PDB entry 4I9S | X-ray diffraction, 2.58 A resolution | chain A

Chain A:
Protein: Cellular retinoic acid-binding protein 2
From: Homo sapiens
UniProtKB: P29373 (RABP2_HUMAN); residues 1-137 here correspond to UniProt positions 2-138 (UniProt number = residue number + 1)
Amino-acid sequence (137 residues; numbered 1 to 137; the number before each row is that of its first residue):
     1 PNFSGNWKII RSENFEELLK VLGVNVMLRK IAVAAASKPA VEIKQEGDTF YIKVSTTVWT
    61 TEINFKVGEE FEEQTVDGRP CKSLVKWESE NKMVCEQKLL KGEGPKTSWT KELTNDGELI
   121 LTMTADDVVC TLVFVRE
Covalent attachments: retinal (RET) linked to K111
Differences from the reference sequence: engineered mutation V54 (Thr55 in P29373), W59 (Arg60 in P29373), K111 (Arg112 in P29373), L132 (Arg133 in P29373), F134 (Tyr135 in P29373)
Residues lining bound ligands: retinal (RET): F15, A36, P39, I52, V54, T56, W59, T61, I63, V76, W109, L121, M123, L132
Swiss-Prot annotation at these positions:
  - motif: K20 to K30 (Nuclear localization signal)
  - cross-link: K101 (Glycyl lysine isopeptide (Lys-Gly) (interchain with G-Cter in SUMO))

Overview:
Covalently linked retinal: at K111.
Chain A is Cellular retinoic acid-binding protein 2 (Homo sapiens); the structure, Crystal Structure of the
R111K:R132L:Y134F:T54V:R59W Mutant of the Cellular Retinoic Acid Binding Protein Type II in ..., was
determined by X-ray diffraction (same publication as 4I9R, 4M6S and 4M7M).
